Entry 8UMI (electron microscopy, 3.70 A resolution); this record covers chains M and T of the 30 polymer chains in the assembly.

# Chain M
Name: Transcription initiation factor IIB
Source organism: Saccharomyces cerevisiae
UniProtKB: P29055 (TF2B_YEAST); residues 1-345 here = UniProt positions 1-345
Amino-acid sequence (345 residues; numbered 1 to 345; the number before each row is that of its first residue):
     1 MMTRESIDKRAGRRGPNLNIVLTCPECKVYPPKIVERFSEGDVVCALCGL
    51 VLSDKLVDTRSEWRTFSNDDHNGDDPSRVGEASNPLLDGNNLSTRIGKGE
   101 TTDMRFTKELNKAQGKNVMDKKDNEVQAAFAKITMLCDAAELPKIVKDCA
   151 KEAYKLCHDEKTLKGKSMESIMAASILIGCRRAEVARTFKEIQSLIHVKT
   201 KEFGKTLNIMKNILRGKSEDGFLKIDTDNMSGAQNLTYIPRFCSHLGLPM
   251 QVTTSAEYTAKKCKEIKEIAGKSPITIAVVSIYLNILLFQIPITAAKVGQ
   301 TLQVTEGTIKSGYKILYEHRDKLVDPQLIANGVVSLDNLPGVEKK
Disordered / not traced: 1-15, 67-83, 219-233, 327-345
Bound ions: Zn2+: Cys24, Cys27, Cys45, Cys48
Swiss-Prot annotation at these positions:
  - zinc finger: Ile20 to Ser53 (TFIIB-type)
  - binding site (Zn(2+)): Cys24, Cys27, Cys45, Cys48

# Chain T
Molecule: 64-nt DNA strand
Sequence (64 nucleotides; each row starts with the number of its first residue; numbers below 1 keep their minus sign (DG-54 is residue -54)):
   -54 GATAACAAGTAAAGTACTCATCGATGAAAAAATGAATGTAGAGCCCTTTT
    -4 TATATGTTTTCACC

# How chain M and chain T interact
Pairs across the interface - 8 pairs, chain M then chain T:
  Lys164(M) with DC-11(T), sugar contact; DC-10(T), phosphate contact
  Gly271(M) with DT0(T), hydrogen bond to the phosphate
  Lys272(M) with DA-1(T), base contact; DT0(T), sugar contact
  Thr305(M) with DG1(T), hydrogen bond to the phosphate; DT2(T), phosphate contact
  Thr308(M) with DG1(T), hydrogen bond to the phosphate
Interface residues without a listed pair, chain M (8 interface residues in all): Lys166, Ala270, Thr276

# Summary
8 residues of chain M and 6 residues of chain T are in contact; the contacts include 3 hydrogen bonds. Polar
pairs include Gly271(M)-DT0(T), Thr305(M)-DG1(T) and Thr308(M)-DG1(T). Curated annotation (UniProt) lists 4
Zn2+-binding residues on chain M.
Here chain M is Transcription initiation factor IIB (Saccharomyces cerevisiae) and chain T is a 64-nt DNA
strand. Entry 8UMI (consensus map of PICdeltaTFIIK form1) was determined by electron microscopy.
